Entry 8G0C (electron microscopy, 2.80 A resolution); this record covers chains C and F of the 20 polymer chains in the assembly.

# Chain C
Name: ATP synthase subunit alpha
Source organism: Mycolicibacterium smegmatis MC2 155
Notes: EC 7.1.2.2
UniProt: A0R202 (ATPA_MYCS2); numbering as in UniProt (aligned over 1-548)
Amino-acid sequence (548 residues; row label = number of the first residue in the row):
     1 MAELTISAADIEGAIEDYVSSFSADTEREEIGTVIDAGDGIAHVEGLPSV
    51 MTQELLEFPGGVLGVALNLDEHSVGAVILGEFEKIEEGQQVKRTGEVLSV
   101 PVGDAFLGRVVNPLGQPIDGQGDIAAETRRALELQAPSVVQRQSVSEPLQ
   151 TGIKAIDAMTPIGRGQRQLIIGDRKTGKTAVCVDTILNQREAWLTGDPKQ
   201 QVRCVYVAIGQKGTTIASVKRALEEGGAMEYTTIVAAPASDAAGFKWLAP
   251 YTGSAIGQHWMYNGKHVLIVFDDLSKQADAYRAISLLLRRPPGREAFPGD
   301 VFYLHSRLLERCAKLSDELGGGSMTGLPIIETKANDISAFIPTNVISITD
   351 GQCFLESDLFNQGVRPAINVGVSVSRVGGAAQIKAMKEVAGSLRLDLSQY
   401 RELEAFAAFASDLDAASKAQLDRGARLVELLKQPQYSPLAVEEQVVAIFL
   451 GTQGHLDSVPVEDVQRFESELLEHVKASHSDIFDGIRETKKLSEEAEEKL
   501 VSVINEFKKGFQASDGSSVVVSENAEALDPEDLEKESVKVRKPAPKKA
Disordered / not traced: 1-8, 23-28, 521-548
Ligand contacts:
  - ATP (adenosine-5'-triphosphate): Asp173, Arg174, Lys175, Thr176, Gly177, Lys178, Thr179, Ala180, Arg365, Pro366, Gln433, Pro434, Gln435
  - ATP: Ile346, Ser347, Arg376
Swiss-Prot annotation at these positions:
  - binding site (ATP): Gly172 to Thr179
  - site: Ser373 (Required for activity)

# Chain F
Name: ATP synthase subunit beta
Source organism: Mycolicibacterium smegmatis MC2 155
Notes: EC 7.1.2.2
UniProt: A0R200 (ATPB_MYCS2); residues 1-475 here = UniProt positions 1-475
Amino-acid sequence (475 residues; row label = number of the first residue in the row):
     1 MTATAEKTAGRVVRITGPVVDVEFPRGSVPELFNALHAEITFGALAKTLT
    51 LEVAQHLGDSLVRCISMQPTDGLVRGVEVTDTGASISVPVGDGVKGHVFN
   101 ALGDCLDDPGYGKDFEHWSIHRKPPAFSDLEPRTEMLETGLKVVDLLTPY
   151 VRGGKIALFGGAGVGKTVLIQEMINRIARNFGGTSVFAGVGERTREGNDL
   201 WVELADANVLKDTALVFGQMDEPPGTRMRVALSALTMAEFFRDEQGQDVL
   251 LFIDNIFRFTQAGSEVSTLLGRMPSAVGYQPTLADEMGELQERITSTRGR
   301 SITSMQAVYVPADDYTDPAPATTFAHLDATTELSRAVFSKGIFPAVDPLA
   351 SSSTILDPAIVGDEHYRVAQEVIRILQRYKDLQDIIAILGIDELSEEDKQ
   401 LVNRARRIERFLSQNMMAAEQFTGQPGSTVPLKETIEAFDKLTKGEFDHL
   451 PEQAFFLIGGLDDLAKKAESLGAKL
Disordered / not traced: 1-7, 472-475
Ligand contacts:
  - ATP (adenosine-5'-triphosphate): Ser353, Thr354, Leu356
  - ATP: Gly161, Ala162, Gly163, Val164, Gly165, Lys166, Thr167, Val168, Ala419

# Chain C / chain F interface
Residue-residue contacts (14):
  Met51(C) - Leu73(F)
  Thr52(C) - Asp71(F)
  Thr52(C) - Gly72(F)  hydrogen bond (backbone-backbone)
  Thr52(C) - Leu73(F)  hydrogen bond (backbone-backbone)
  Leu67(C) - Ile15(F)
  Asn68(C) - Ile15(F)
  Leu69(C) - Arg14(F)
  Leu69(C) - Ile15(F)  hydrogen bond (backbone-backbone)
  Asp70(C) - Val13(F)
  Glu71(C) - Val13(F)
  Pro292(C) - Gly278(F)
  Gly293(C) - Val277(F)
  Arg294(C) - Val277(F)
  Ser338(C) - Ala312(F)
Other interface residues (no listed pair), chain C (15 interface residues in all): Pro48, Val50, Val139, Ala339
Other interface residues (no listed pair), chain F (13 interface residues in all): Val74, Arg75, Thr194, Asn198

# In short
Chain C and chain F form an interface of 15 and 13 residues respectively; the contacts include 3 hydrogen
bonds. Main-chain hydrogen bonds include Thr52(C)-Gly72(F), Thr52(C)-Leu73(F) and Leu69(C)-Ile15(F). One ATP
molecule is bound between chain C and chain F. Ligands of chain C: ATP.
Here chain C is ATP synthase subunit alpha and chain F is ATP synthase subunit beta, both from
Mycolicibacterium smegmatis MC2 155. Entry 8G0C (Cryo-EM structure of TBAJ-876-bound Mycobacterium smegmatis
ATP synthase rotational state 1 (backbone model)) was determined by electron microscopy, deposited together
with 8G07, 8G08, 8G09, 8G0A, 8G0B, 8G0D and 8G0E.
